PDB entry 7AR9 | electron microscopy, 2.97 A resolution | chains L and l of the 35 polymer chains in the assembly

== Chain L ==
Molecule: ND5
Organism: Polytomella sp. Pringsheim 198.80
Amino-acid sequence (536 residues; numbered 1 to 536; the number before each row is that of its first residue):
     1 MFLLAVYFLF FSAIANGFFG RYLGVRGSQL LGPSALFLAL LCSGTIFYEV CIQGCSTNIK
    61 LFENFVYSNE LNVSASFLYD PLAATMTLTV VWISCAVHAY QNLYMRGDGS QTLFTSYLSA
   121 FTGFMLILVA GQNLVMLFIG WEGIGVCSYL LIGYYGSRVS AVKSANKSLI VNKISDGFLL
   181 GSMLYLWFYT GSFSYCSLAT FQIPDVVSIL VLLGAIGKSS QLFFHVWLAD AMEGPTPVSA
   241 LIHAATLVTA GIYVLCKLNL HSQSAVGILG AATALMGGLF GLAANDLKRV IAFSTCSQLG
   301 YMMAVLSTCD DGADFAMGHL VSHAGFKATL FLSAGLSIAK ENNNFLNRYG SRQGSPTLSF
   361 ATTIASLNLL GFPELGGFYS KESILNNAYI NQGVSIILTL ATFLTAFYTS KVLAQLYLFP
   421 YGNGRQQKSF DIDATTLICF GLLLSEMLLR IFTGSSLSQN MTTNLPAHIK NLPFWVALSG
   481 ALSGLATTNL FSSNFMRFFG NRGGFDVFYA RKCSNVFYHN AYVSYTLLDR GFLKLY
Ligand contacts:
  - phosphatidylcholine (PC7; (7S)-4-hydroxy-N,N,N-trimethyl-9-oxo-7-[(palmitoyloxy)methyl]-3,5,8-trioxa-4-phosphahexacosan-1-aminium 4-oxide), molecule 1: L3, V6, Y7, F10, I14, F18, F19, L61, F62, E63, N64, F65, A75, F77, I127, M136, I139
  - phosphatidylcholine (PC7), molecule 2: F10, A13, I14, G17, F18, S110, L113, S116, Y117, A120, F124, I127, E142, G143, V146, C147, L150, Y154
  - phosphatidylcholine (PC7), molecule 3: S160, K163, S164, N166, K167, I170, V171, I174, F223, F224, D230, E233, D506, Y509, C513, S514, F517, Y518
  - phosphatidylethanolamine (PTY): L222, F223, G503, G504, F505, F508, K512

== Chain l ==
Molecule: ASHI
Organism: Polytomella sp. Pringsheim 198.80
Amino-acid sequence (151 residues; each row starts with the number of its first residue):
     1 MSLTLGLRSL SRGALAARNA LPKRAGAGGP VKLSPPVDKP LPYNYDFWMD NGIYPGQPIY
    61 DGMFGSMVGN MSLEYMAKGW LVLLPILSAP FVYEHCIADD VTRNPFVPRQ YPSEVREFLA
   121 LFKNGFVLND YSQPDYEEMK RRQSGLLTPI Y
Unresolved in the structure: 1-24
Ligand contacts:
  - phosphatidylcholine (PC7; (7S)-4-hydroxy-N,N,N-trimethyl-9-oxo-7-[(palmitoyloxy)methyl]-3,5,8-trioxa-4-phosphahexacosan-1-aminium 4-oxide): Q57, I59, Y60, D61
  - phosphatidylethanolamine (PTY): L73, E74, M76, A77, W80, L81, L84, L87

== How chain L and chain l interact ==
Pairs across the interface (93; chain L residue first):
  S157(L) - N51(l)  hydrogen bond (backbone-side chain)
  S157(L) - I53(l)
  V159(L) - N51(l)
  V159(L) - Q57(l)
  S160(L) - Q57(l)  hydrogen bond
  K163(L) - M49(l)
  K163(L) - Q57(l)  hydrogen bond
  K163(L) - P58(l)  hydrogen bond (side chain-backbone)
  K163(L) - I59(l)
  K163(L) - D61(l)  salt bridge
  K167(L) - Y60(l)
  Y189(L) - P149(l)
  Y189(L) - Y151(l)
  F201(L) - F118(l)  hydrophobic
  F201(L) - L121(l)
  F201(L) - F122(l)
  F201(L) - K123(l)  hydrogen bond (backbone-backbone)
  Q202(L) - L121(l)  hydrogen bond (side chain-backbone)
  Q202(L) - R142(l)
  I203(L) - K123(l)  hydrogen bond (backbone-side chain)
  P204(L) - L146(l)
  P204(L) - L147(l)
  P204(L) - T148(l)
  P204(L) - P149(l)
  D205(L) - K123(l)  salt bridge
  D205(L) - G145(l)
  D205(L) - L146(l)  hydrogen bond (backbone-backbone)
  D205(L) - L147(l)  hydrogen bond (backbone-backbone)
  V206(L) - L147(l)  hydrogen bond (backbone-backbone)
  V206(L) - T148(l)
  N259(L) - N124(l)  hydrogen bond (backbone-side chain)
  H261(L) - N124(l)
  Q263(L) - N124(l)  hydrogen bond (side chain-backbone)
  Q263(L) - G125(l)  hydrogen bond (side chain-backbone)
  Q263(L) - F126(l)
  I268(L) - F91(l)  hydrophobic
  A271(L) - F91(l)  hydrophobic
  L275(L) - L87(l)  hydrophobic
  M276(L) - W80(l)  hydrophobic
  L306(L) - F126(l)
  S307(L) - F126(l)
  T308(L) - F126(l)
  C309(L) - F126(l)
  D310(L) - R109(l)  salt bridge
  D310(L) - Y111(l)
  D310(L) - F126(l)
  I390(L) - E94(l)
  I390(L) - N104(l)
  I390(L) - F106(l)  hydrophobic
  N391(L) - E94(l)  hydrogen bond
  Q392(L) - Y93(l)
  Q392(L) - E94(l)  hydrogen bond (backbone-side chain)
  Q392(L) - R103(l)
  G393(L) - P90(l)
  G393(L) - F91(l)
  G393(L) - E94(l)  hydrogen bond (backbone-side chain)
  V394(L) - F91(l)
  I397(L) - L87(l)  hydrophobic
  I397(L) - F91(l)  hydrophobic
  N494(L) - Y75(l)  hydrogen bond (backbone-side chain)
  F495(L) - V82(l)  hydrophobic
  F495(L) - L83(l)  hydrophobic
  R497(L) - M71(l)
  R497(L) - Y75(l)  hydrogen bond
  F498(L) - M76(l)
  F498(L) - G79(l)
  F498(L) - W80(l)
  N501(L) - V68(l)
  N501(L) - M71(l)
  N501(L) - M76(l)
  G503(L) - M76(l)
  G503(L) - W80(l)  hydrogen bond (backbone-side chain)
  G504(L) - M76(l)
  F505(L) - W80(l)  hydrophobic
  D506(L) - Y60(l)  hydrogen bond
  V507(L) - L73(l)  hydrophobic
  V507(L) - M76(l)  hydrophobic
  F508(L) - L73(l)  hydrophobic
  Y509(L) - Y60(l)
  A510(L) - Y60(l)  hydrophobic
  A510(L) - D61(l)
  A510(L) - G62(l)
  A510(L) - M63(l)
  R511(L) - G62(l)  hydrogen bond (side chain-backbone)
  R511(L) - M63(l)  hydrogen bond (side chain-backbone)
  R511(L) - F64(l)
  R511(L) - M67(l)
  K512(L) - L73(l)
  S514(L) - M63(l)
  N515(L) - M63(l)
  Y518(L) - F47(l)  hydrophobic
  Y518(L) - I59(l)  hydrophobic
  T526(L) - Y43(l)  hydrogen bond
Other interface residues (no listed pair), chain L (57 interface residues in all): G107, R158, V162, Y185, L260, S264, I396, F499
Other interface residues (no listed pair), chain l (50 interface residues in all): A27, G69, H95

== Overview ==
Chain L and chain l form an interface of 57 and 50 residues respectively, with 23 hydrogen bonds and 3 salt
bridges. Polar pairs include K163(L)-D61(l), D205(L)-K123(l) and D310(L)-R109(l). One phosphatidylcholine
molecule and one phosphatidylethanolamine molecule are bound between chain L and chain l.
Chain L is ND5 and chain l is ASHI, both from Polytomella sp. Pringsheim 198.80; the structure, Cryo-EM
structure of Polytomella Complex-I (membrane arm), was determined by electron microscopy (same publication as
7AQQ, 7AQR, 7AQW, 7AR7, 7AR8, 7ARB, 7ARC and 7ARD).
